5XD4 - chain A; structure by X-ray diffraction, 1.47 A resolution.

== Chain A ==
Molecule: NUDIX family protein
From: Mycobacterium smegmatis (strain ATCC 700084 / mc(2)155)
UniProtKB: A0QUZ2 (A0QUZ2_MYCS2); residue numbers follow UniProt; this construct covers 1-322
Amino-acid sequence (342 residues; each row starts with the number of its first residue; numbers below 1 keep their minus sign (Met-19 is residue -19)):
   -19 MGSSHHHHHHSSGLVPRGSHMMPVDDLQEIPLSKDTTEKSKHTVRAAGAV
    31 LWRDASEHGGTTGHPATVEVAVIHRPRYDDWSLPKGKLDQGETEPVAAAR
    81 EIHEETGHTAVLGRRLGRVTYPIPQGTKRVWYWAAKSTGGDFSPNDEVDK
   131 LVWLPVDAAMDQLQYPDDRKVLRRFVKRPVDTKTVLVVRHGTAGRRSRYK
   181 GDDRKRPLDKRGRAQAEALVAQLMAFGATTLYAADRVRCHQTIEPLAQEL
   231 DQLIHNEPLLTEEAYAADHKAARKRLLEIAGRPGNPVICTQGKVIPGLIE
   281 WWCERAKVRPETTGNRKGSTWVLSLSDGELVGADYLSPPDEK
Unresolved in the structure: -19 to 20, 36-44
Differences from the reference sequence: initiating methionine (-19); expression tag (-18 to 0)
Metal / ion sites: Mg2+: Lys65, Glu85 (together with ATP)
Small-molecule neighbours:
  - ATP (adenosine-5'-triphosphate), molecule 1: Arg55, Arg57, Tyr58, Asp60, Lys65, Gly66, Lys67, Val99, Tyr101, Lys108, Tyr145, Asp147, Asp148
  - ATP, molecule 2: Arg169, His170, Ala173, Gly174, Arg175, Arg176, Ser177, Arg178, Tyr179, Lys180, Gly181, Arg186, Arg218, Glu242, Gln271, Gly272, Lys273, Lys297
UniProt features mapped onto this chain:
  - motif: Gly66 to Gly87 (Nudix box)
  - binding site (substrate): Arg55 to Tyr58, Asp60, Lys65 to Lys67, Tyr101, Lys108, Glu127, Tyr145
  - binding site (Mg(2+)): Lys65, Glu81, Glu85, Glu127

== Summary ==
Ligands of chain A: ATP. Lys65 and Glu85 coordinate Mg2+. UniProt lists 12 substrate-binding residues and 4
Mg2+-binding residues.
Chain A is NUDIX family protein (Mycobacterium smegmatis (strain ATCC 700084 / mc(2)155)); the structure,
Crystal structure of Mycobacterium smegmatis MutT1 in complex with ATP (II), was determined by X-ray
diffraction (same publication as 5XD1, 5XD2, 5XD3 and 5XD5).
